6WN3 - chains A and B of the 3 polymer chains in the assembly; structure by X-ray diffraction, 1.86 A resolution.

# Chain A (and B)
Molecule: SxtT
Organism: Microseira wollei
Notes: chain B of this document is another copy of the same molecule, construct and numbering; everything in this record applies to it too
Reference sequence: C3RVQ0 (C3RVQ0_9CYAN); residue numbers follow UniProt; this construct covers 1-334
Amino-acid sequence (334 residues; numbered 1 to 334; the number before each row is that of its first residue):
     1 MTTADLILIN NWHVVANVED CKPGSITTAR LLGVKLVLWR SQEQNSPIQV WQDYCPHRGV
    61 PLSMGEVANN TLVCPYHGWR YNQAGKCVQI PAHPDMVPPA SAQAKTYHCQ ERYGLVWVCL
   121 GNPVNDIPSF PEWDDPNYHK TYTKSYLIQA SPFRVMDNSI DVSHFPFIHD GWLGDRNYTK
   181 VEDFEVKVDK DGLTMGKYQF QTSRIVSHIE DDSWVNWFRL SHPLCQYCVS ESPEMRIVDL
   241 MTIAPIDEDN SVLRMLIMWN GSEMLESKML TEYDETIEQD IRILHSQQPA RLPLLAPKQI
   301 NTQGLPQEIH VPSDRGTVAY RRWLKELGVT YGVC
Not modelled in the structure: 1, 207-208, 297-303 (chain B: 298-303)
Ion coordination: 2Fe-2S cluster Fe: Cys55, His57, Cys74, His77; Fe ion: His164, His169, Asp280
Residues lining bound ligands: 2Fe-2S cluster (FES): Cys55, His57, Arg58, Gly59, Val60, Cys74, Tyr76, His77, Gly78, Trp79
What the authors report for this chain:
  - self-association interface (contacts with another copy of this molecule): Tyr76, Asp161
  - Fe ion coordination: His164, His169, Asp280
  - Fe ion coordination through a water molecule: Asn158
  - specificity-determining residues: Met255, Thr276
  - mutagenesis - T276V: decreased stability in response to substrate
  - mutagenesis - M255Y, M255Y/T276V (41 M-1 s-1): increased catalytic activity on STX
  - conformationally variable residues (loop rearrangement): Met195 to Val215

# How chain A and chain B interact
Contacting residue pairs (57; chain A residue first):
  Gln52(A) - Leu305(B)
  Tyr54(A) - Gln288(B)  hydrogen bond (side chain-backbone)
  Tyr54(A) - Pro289(B)
  Tyr54(A) - Leu305(B)  hydrophobic
  Tyr54(A) - Pro306(B)
  Pro56(A) - Gln307(B)
  Pro56(A) - Glu308(B)
  Pro56(A) - Ile309(B)  hydrogen bond (backbone-backbone)
  His57(A) - Glu308(B)
  His57(A) - Ile309(B)
  His57(A) - Asp314(B)  salt bridge
  Arg58(A) - Arg154(B)
  Arg58(A) - Gln287(B)  hydrogen bond (backbone-side chain)
  Arg58(A) - Glu308(B)
  Arg58(A) - Ile309(B)  hydrogen bond (side chain-backbone)
  Arg58(A) - His310(B)  hydrogen bond
  Arg58(A) - Asp314(B)  salt bridge
  Arg58(A) - Thr317(B)  hydrogen bond
  Arg58(A) - Arg321(B)
  Gly59(A) - Ser286(B)
  Gly59(A) - Gln287(B)
  Gly59(A) - Gln288(B)  hydrogen bond (backbone-backbone)
  Val60(A) - Ile283(B)  hydrophobic
  Val60(A) - Gln287(B)
  Pro61(A) - Ser286(B)
  Met64(A) - Arg282(B)  hydrogen bond (backbone-side chain)
  Met64(A) - Ser286(B)
  Pro75(A) - Phe167(B)
  Pro75(A) - Ile168(B)
  Tyr76(A) - Asn158(B)  hydrogen bond
  Tyr76(A) - His164(B)
  Tyr76(A) - Phe167(B)
  Tyr76(A) - Ile283(B)  hydrophobic
  Tyr76(A) - Gln287(B)
  His77(A) - Asp161(B)  salt bridge
  His77(A) - Ser163(B)
  His77(A) - His164(B)
  His77(A) - Phe167(B)
  Gly78(A) - Phe167(B)
  Trp79(A) - Val311(B)  hydrophobic
  Ile90(A) - Val311(B)  hydrophobic
  Pro91(A) - Phe167(B)  hydrophobic
  Pro91(A) - Thr179(B)
  Pro91(A) - Lys180(B)
  Ala92(A) - Thr179(B)
  Ala92(A) - Lys180(B)
  Ala92(A) - Val181(B)  hydrogen bond (backbone-backbone)
  Ala92(A) - Ser313(B)
  His93(A) - Val311(B)
  His93(A) - Pro312(B)
  His93(A) - Ser313(B)  hydrogen bond
  Pro94(A) - Lys180(B)
  Met96(A) - Val311(B)  hydrophobic
  Met96(A) - Pro312(B)
  Pro99(A) - Ile309(B)  hydrophobic
  Ser101(A) - Ile309(B)
  Ala102(A) - Ile309(B)  hydrophobic
Interface residues without a listed pair, chain B (30 interface residues in all): Asp157, Val318

# In short
23 residues of chain A face 30 of chain B across their interface; the contacts include 11 hydrogen bonds and 3
salt bridges. Polar contacts include His57(A)-Asp314(B), Arg58(A)-Asp314(B) and His77(A)-Asp161(B). The paper
reports that M255Y and M255Y/T276V of chain A increase catalytic activity on STX; Fe ion coordination by
His164(A), His169(A) and Asp280(A).
Both chains are SxtT (Microseira wollei). Entry 6WN3 (Structure of the Rieske non-heme iron oxygenase SxtT)
was determined by X-ray diffraction, deposited together with 6WNB, 6WNC and 6WND.
